9GU0 - chains G and H of the 11 polymer chains in the assembly; structure by electron microscopy, 2.96 A resolution.

Chain G:
Molecule: Fab35 light chain
Source organism: Rattus norvegicus
Sequence (213 residues; each row starts with the number of its first residue):
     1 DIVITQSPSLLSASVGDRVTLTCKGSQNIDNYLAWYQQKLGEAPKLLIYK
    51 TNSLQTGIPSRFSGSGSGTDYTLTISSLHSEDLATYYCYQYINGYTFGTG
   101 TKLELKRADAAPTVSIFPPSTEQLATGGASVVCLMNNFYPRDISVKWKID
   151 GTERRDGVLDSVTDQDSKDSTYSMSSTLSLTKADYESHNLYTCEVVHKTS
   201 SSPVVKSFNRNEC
Disordered / not traced: 124-129, 213
Disulfide bonds: Cys-23/Cys-88, Cys-133/Cys-193

Chain H:
Molecule: Fab35 heavy chain
Source organism: Rattus norvegicus
Sequence (219 residues; numbered 1 to 219; the number before each row is that of its first residue):
     1 EVQLQESGPGLVQPSETLSLTCTVSGFSLTSYSVSWLRQPSGKGPEWMGR
    51 MWDDGGTVYNSGLKSRLSISRDTSKNQVFLKMNSLQTDDTGTYYCTRDER
   101 IRAINWFAYWGQGTLVTVSSAETTAPSVYPLAPGTALKSNSMVTLGCLVK
   151 GYFPEPVTVTWNSGALSSGVHTFPAVLQSGLYTLTSSVTVPSSTWPSQTV
   201 TCNVAHPGQQHQRWTRKLC
Disordered / not traced: 135-141, 163-168, 189-199, 209-211
Disulfide bonds: Cys-22/Cys-95, Cys-147/Cys-202

Interface between chain G and chain H:
Contacting residue pairs (49; chain G residue first):
  Tyr-32(G) / Ile-104(H)  hydrophobic
  Tyr-36(G) / Pro-45(H)
  Tyr-36(G) / Trp-110(H)  hydrophobic
  Gln-38(G) / Tyr-94(H)  hydrogen bond
  Ala-43(G) / Trp-110(H)
  Ala-43(G) / Gly-111(H)
  Ala-43(G) / Gln-112(H)
  Pro-44(G) / Trp-110(H)
  Leu-46(G) / Trp-106(H)
  Leu-46(G) / Phe-107(H)
  Leu-46(G) / Ala-108(H)
  Leu-46(G) / Trp-110(H)  hydrophobic
  Tyr-49(G) / Trp-106(H)  hydrophobic
  Gln-55(G) / Tyr-109(H)
  Tyr-87(G) / Gln-39(H)  hydrogen bond
  Tyr-89(G) / Trp-106(H)
  Tyr-89(G) / Phe-107(H)  hydrogen bond (side chain-backbone)
  Tyr-91(G) / Ile-104(H)  hydrophobic
  Tyr-91(G) / Asn-105(H)
  Tyr-91(G) / Trp-106(H)  hydrophobic
  Tyr-95(G) / Trp-47(H)  hydrophobic
  Tyr-95(G) / Arg-50(H)  hydrogen bond
  Tyr-95(G) / Asn-105(H)
  Tyr-95(G) / Phe-107(H)  hydrophobic
  Phe-97(G) / Pro-45(H)
  Phe-97(G) / Phe-107(H)  hydrophobic
  Ile-116(G) / Gly-134(H)  hydrogen bond (backbone-backbone)
  Phe-117(G) / Leu-131(H)  hydrophobic
  Phe-117(G) / Ala-132(H)
  Pro-118(G) / Ala-132(H)
  Pro-118(G) / Pro-133(H)
  Pro-118(G) / Gly-134(H)
  Ser-120(G) / Tyr-129(H)
  Ser-120(G) / Pro-130(H)  hydrogen bond (side chain-backbone)
  Glu-122(G) / Tyr-129(H)
  Glu-122(G) / Pro-130(H)
  Gln-123(G) / Tyr-129(H)
  Asn-136(G) / His-171(H)
  Ser-161(G) / Phe-173(H)
  Ser-161(G) / Pro-174(H)
  Val-162(G) / Pro-174(H)
  Thr-163(G) / Thr-172(H)
  Thr-163(G) / Phe-173(H)
  Met-174(G) / Phe-173(H)
  Ser-175(G) / Phe-173(H)
  Ser-207(G) / Gly-134(H)
  Phe-208(G) / Gly-134(H)
  Glu-212(G) / Pro-133(H)
  Glu-212(G) / Gly-134(H)
Interface residues without a listed pair, chain G (32 interface residues in all): Ile-92, Val-132, Ser-173, Asn-211
Interface residues without a listed pair, chain H (27 interface residues in all): Leu-37, Val-128, Thr-185

Overview:
The interface between chain G and chain H involves 32 residues on one side and 27 on the other, with 6
hydrogen bonds. Polar pairs include Gln-38(G)/Tyr-94(H), Tyr-87(G)/Gln-39(H) and Tyr-89(G)/Phe-107(H).
Chain G is Fab35 light chain and chain H is Fab35 heavy chain, both from Rattus norvegicus; the structure,
Human adult muscle nAChR in resting state in detergent with alpha-bungarotoxin, was determined by electron
microscopy (same publication as 9GU1, 9GU2 and 9GU3).
